PDB entry 7JZ2 | electron microscopy, 2.50 A resolution | chains C and D of the 12 polymer chains in the assembly

[Chain C]
Name: Succinate dehydrogenase cytochrome b556 subunit
From: Escherichia coli
UniProtKB: P69054 (DHSC_ECOLI); residues 1-129 here = UniProt positions 1-129
Sequence (129 residues; each row starts with the number of its first residue):
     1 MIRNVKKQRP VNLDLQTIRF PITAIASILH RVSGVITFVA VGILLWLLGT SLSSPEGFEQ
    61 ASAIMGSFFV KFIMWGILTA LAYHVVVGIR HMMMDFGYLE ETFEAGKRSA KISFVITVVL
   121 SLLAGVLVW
Unresolved in the structure: 1-4
UniProt features mapped onto this chain:
  - binding site (heme): H84
Metal / ion sites: heme Fe: H84 (shared with H71(D) of chain D)
Ligand contacts:
  - 1,2-Distearoyl-sn-glycerophosphoethanolamine (3PE): L44, L47, L48, F58, A61, S62, M65, M74, L78, L81, V128
  - heme (HEM): H30, R31, G34, V35, T37, F38, V41, H84, V85, G88, I89, H91, M92
  - ubiquinone-2 (UQ2): L15, F20, A24, S27, I28, R31

[Chain D]
Name: Succinate dehydrogenase hydrophobic membrane anchor subunit
From: Escherichia coli
UniProtKB: I2WBK2 (I2WBK2_ECOLX); residue numbers follow UniProt; this construct covers 1-115
Sequence (115 residues; numbered 1 to 115; the number before each row is that of its first residue):
     1 MVSNASALGR NGVHDFILVR ATAIVLTLYI IYMVGFFATS GELTYEVWIG FFASAFTKVF
    61 TLLALFSILI HAWIGMWQVL TDYVKPLALR LMLQLVIVVA LVVYVIYGFV VVWGV
Unresolved in the structure: 1-2
Metal / ion sites: heme Fe: H71 (shared with H84(C) of chain C)
Ligand contacts:
  - 1,2-Distearoyl-sn-glycerophosphoethanolamine (3PE): Y29, I30, M33, F37, G41, E42, L43, W48
  - heme (HEM): V19, R20, A23, L26, T27, I30, I68, H71, A72, G75, M76, Q78, V79

[How chain C and chain D interact]
Pairs across the interface (31):
  R31(C) - V79(D)
  R31(C) - D82(D)  salt bridge
  R31(C) - Y83(D)  hydrogen bond
  F38(C) - A72(D)  hydrophobic
  F38(C) - I97(D)  hydrophobic
  F38(C) - L101(D)  hydrophobic
  F38(C) - Y104(D)
  V41(C) - I68(D)  hydrophobic
  G42(C) - Y104(D)  hydrogen bond (backbone-side chain)
  L45(C) - Y104(D)
  L45(C) - Y107(D)
  L45(C) - G108(D)
  L48(C) - W48(D)  hydrophobic
  L48(C) - F52(D)  hydrophobic
  G49(C) - Y107(D)
  G49(C) - V111(D)
  S51(C) - W48(D)  hydrogen bond
  L52(C) - I49(D)  hydrophobic
  L52(C) - F52(D)  hydrophobic
  L52(C) - V115(D)  hydrophobic
  S54(C) - Y45(D)
  P55(C) - Y45(D)
  F58(C) - T44(D)
  F58(C) - Y45(D)
  F58(C) - W48(D)
  L81(C) - I30(D)  hydrophobic
  V85(C) - I30(D)  hydrophobic
  H91(C) - R20(D)  hydrogen bond
  M92(C) - R20(D)
  D95(C) - F16(D)
  D95(C) - R20(D)  salt bridge
Other interface residues (no listed pair), chain C (23 interface residues in all): V35, V39, W46, T50, F96, L127
Other interface residues (no listed pair), chain D (26 interface residues in all): A23, I24, T27, F37, L65, M76

[Summary]
23 residues of chain C face 26 of chain D across their interface, with 4 hydrogen bonds and 2 salt bridges.
Polar contacts include R31(C)-D82(D), D95(C)-R20(D) and R31(C)-Y83(D).
1,2-Distearoyl-sn-glycerophosphoethanolamine and heme are bound between chain C and chain D. Bound to chain C:
ubiquinone-2.
Chain C is Succinate dehydrogenase cytochrome b556 subunit and chain D is Succinate dehydrogenase hydrophobic
membrane anchor subunit, both from Escherichia coli; the structure, Succinate: quinone oxidoreductase SQR from
E.coli K12, was determined by electron microscopy, deposited together with 6WTI and 6WU6.
